6UGM - chains C and J of the 18 polymer chains in the assembly; structure by electron microscopy, 3.70 A resolution.

[Chain C]
Molecule: Histone H2A
Source organism: Xenopus laevis
Reference sequence: Q6AZJ8 (Q6AZJ8_XENLA); residues 12-118 here correspond to UniProt positions 13-119 (UniProt number = residue number + 1)
Sequence (107 residues; numbered 12 to 118; the number before each row is that of its first residue):
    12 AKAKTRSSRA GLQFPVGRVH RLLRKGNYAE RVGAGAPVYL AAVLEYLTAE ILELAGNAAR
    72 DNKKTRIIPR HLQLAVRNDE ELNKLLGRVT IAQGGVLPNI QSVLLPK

[Chain J]
Molecule: 146-nt DNA strand
Sequence (146 nucleotides; row label = number of the first residue in the row):
     1 ATCGGATGTA TATATCTGAC ACGTGCCTGG AGACTAGGGA GTAATCCCCT TGGCGGTTAA
    61 AACGCGGGGG ACAGCGCGTA CGTGCGTTTA AGCGGTGCTA GAGCTGTCTA CGACCAATTG
   121 AGCGGCCTCG GCACCGGGAT TCTCGA

[Interface between chain C and chain J]
Contacting residue pairs (12; chain C residue first):
  Ala14(C) with DG32(J), phosphate contact
  Lys15(C) with DA31(J), phosphate contact; DG32(J), sugar contact
  Thr16(C) with DA31(J), sugar contact
  Arg17(C) with DA31(J), salt bridge to the phosphate
  Gly28(C) with DG30(J), phosphate contact; DA31(J), phosphate contact
  Arg29(C) with DG30(J), phosphate contact
  Arg32(C) with DG30(J), salt bridge to the phosphate
  Arg42(C) with DG39(J), sugar contact
  Arg77(C) with DC20(J), salt bridge to the phosphate; DA21(J), salt bridge to the phosphate
Interface residues without a listed pair, chain C (10 interface residues in all): Arg20
Interface residues without a listed pair, chain J (8 interface residues in all): DA19, DG29

[In short]
Chain C and chain J form an interface of 10 and 8 residues respectively; the contacts include 4 salt bridges.
Polar contacts include Arg17(C)-DA31(J), Arg32(C)-DG30(J) and Arg77(C)-DC20(J).
Here chain C is Histone H2A (Xenopus laevis) and chain J is a 146-nt DNA strand. Entry 6UGM (Structural basis
of COMPASS eCM recognition of an unmodified nucleosome) was determined by electron microscopy.
